Entry 8RIK (electron microscopy, 3.60 A resolution); this record covers chains A and K of the 5 polymer chains in the assembly.

# Chain A
Molecule: Tubulin alpha-1B chain
From: Sus scrofa
UniProt: Q2XVP4 (TBA1B_PIG); numbering as in UniProt (aligned over 1-451)
Chain sequence (451 residues; numbered 1 to 451; the number before each row is that of its first residue):
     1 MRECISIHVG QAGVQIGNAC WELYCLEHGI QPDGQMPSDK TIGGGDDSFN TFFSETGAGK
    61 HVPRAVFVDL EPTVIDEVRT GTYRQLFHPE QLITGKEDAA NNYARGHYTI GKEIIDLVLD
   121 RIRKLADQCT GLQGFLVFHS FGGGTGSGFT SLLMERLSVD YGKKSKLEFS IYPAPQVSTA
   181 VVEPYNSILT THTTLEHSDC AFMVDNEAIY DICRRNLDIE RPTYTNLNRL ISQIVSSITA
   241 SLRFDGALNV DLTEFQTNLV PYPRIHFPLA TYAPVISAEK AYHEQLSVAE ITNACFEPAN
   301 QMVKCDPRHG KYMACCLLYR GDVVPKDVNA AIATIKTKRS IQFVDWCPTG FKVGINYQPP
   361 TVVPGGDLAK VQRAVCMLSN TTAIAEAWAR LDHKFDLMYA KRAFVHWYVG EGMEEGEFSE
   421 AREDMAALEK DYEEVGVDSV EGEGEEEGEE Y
Not modelled in the structure: 38-46, 438-451
Ion coordination: Mg2+: Glu71 (together with GTP)
Residues lining bound ligands: GTP (guanosine-5'-triphosphate): Gly10, Gln11, Ala12, Gln15, Ile16, Glu71, Asp98, Ala99, Ala100, Asn101, Ser140, Phe141, Gly143, Gly144, Thr145, Gly146, Ile171, Thr179, Glu183, Asn206, Tyr224, Leu227, Asn228
UniProt features mapped onto this chain:
  - motif: Met1 to Cys4 (MREC motif)
  - active site: Glu254
  - binding site (GTP): Gly10, Gln11, Ala12, Gln15, Glu71, Ala99, Ser140, Gly143, Gly144, Thr145, Gly146, Thr179, Glu183, Asn206, Tyr224, Asn228, Leu252
  - binding site (Mg(2+)): Glu71
  - site: Tyr451 (Involved in polymerization)
  - modified residue: Lys40 (N6,N6,N6-trimethyllysine), Ser48 (Phosphoserine), Ser232 (Phosphoserine), Tyr282 (3'-nitrotyrosine), Arg339 (Omega-N-methylarginine), Ser439 (Phosphoserine), Glu443 (5-glutamyl polyglutamate), Glu445 (5-glutamyl polyglutamate), Tyr451 (3'-nitrotyrosine)
  - cross-link (Glycyl lysine isopeptide (Lys-Gly)): Lys326 (interchain with G-Cter in ubiquitin), Lys370 (interchain with G-Cter in ubiquitin)

# Chain K
Molecule: Kinesin-1 heavy chain
From: Homo sapiens
UniProt: P33176 (KINH_HUMAN); residues 1-963 here = UniProt positions 1-963
Chain sequence (963 residues; each row starts with the number of its first residue):
     1 MADLAECNIK VMCRFRPLNE SEVNRGDKYI AKFQGEDTVV IASKPYAFDR VFQSSTSQEQ
    61 VYNDCAKKIV KDVLEGYNGT IFAYGQTSSG KTHTMEGKLH DPEGMGIIPR IVQDIFNYIY
   121 SMDENLEFHI KVSYFEIYLD KIRDLLDVSK TNLSVHEDKN RVPYVKGCTE RFVCSPDEVM
   181 DTIDEGKSNR HVAVTNMNEH SSRSHSIFLI NVKQENTQTE QKLSGKLYLV DLAGSEKVSK
   241 TGAEGAVLDE AKNINKSLSA LGNVISALAE GSTYVPYRDS KMTRILQDSL GGNCRTTIVI
   301 CCSPSSYNES ETKSTLLFGQ RAKTIKNTVC VNVELTAEQW KKKYEKEKEK NKILRNTIQW
   361 LENELNRWRN GETVPIDEQF DKEKANLEAF TVDKDITLTN DKPATAIGVI GNFTDAERRK
   421 CEEEIAKLYK QLDDKDEEIN QQSQLVEKLK TQMLDQEELL ASTRRDQDNM QAELNRLQAE
   481 NDASKEEVKE VLQALEELAV NYDQKSQEVE DKTKEYELLS DELNQKSATL ASIDAELQKL
   541 KEMTNHQKKR AAEMMASLLK DLAEIGIAVG NNDVKQPEGT GMIDEEFTVA RLYISKMKSE
   601 VKTMVKRCKQ LESTQTESNK KMEENEKELA ACQLRISQHE AKIKSLTEYL QNVEQKKRQL
   661 EESVDALSEE LVQLRAQEKV HEMEKEHLNK VQTANEVKQA VEQQIQSHRE THQKQISSLR
   721 DEVEAKAKLI TDLQDQNQKM MLEQERLRVE HEKLKATDQE KSRKLHELTV MQDRREQARQ
   781 DLKGLEETVA KELQTLHNLR KLFVQDLATR VKKSAEIDSD DTGGSAAQKQ KISFLENNLE
   841 QLTKVHKQLV RDNADLRCEL PKLEKRLRAT AERVKALESA LKEAKENASR DRKRYQQEVD
   901 RIKEAVRSKN MARRGHSAQI AKPIRPGQHP AASPTHPSAI RGGGAFVQNS QPVAVRGGGG
   961 KQV
Not modelled in the structure: 1-7, 195-198, 324-963
Residues lining bound ligands: ADP (adenosine-5'-diphosphate): Arg14, Phe15, Arg16, Pro17, Gln58, Gln86, Thr87, Ser88, Ser89, Gly90, Lys91, Thr92, His93
UniProt features mapped onto this chain:
  - binding site (ATP): Gly85 to Thr92
  - modified residue: Ala2 (N-acetylalanine), Ser933 (Phosphoserine), Arg956 (Omega-N-methylarginine)
  - cross-link: Lys213 (Glycyl lysine isopeptide (Lys-Gly) (interchain with G-Cter in SUMO2))

# Interface between chain A and chain K
Contacting residue pairs (21):
  Tyr108(A) with Val238(K), hydrophobic; Gly242(K); Ala243(K), hydrogen bond (side chain-backbone)
  Lys112(A) with Glu244(K), salt bridge
  Arg402(A) with Asn263(K); Arg321(K)
  Val409(A) with Asn255(K)
  Gly410(A) with Lys252(K)
  Glu411(A) with Lys252(K), salt bridge
  Gly412(A) with Glu236(K); Val238(K), hydrogen bond (backbone-backbone); Lys252(K); Asn255(K)
  Glu414(A) with Ser235(K); Glu236(K); Lys237(K), salt bridge; Ser314(K), hydrogen bond
  Glu415(A) with Ser259(K)
  Gly416(A) with Leu317(K)
  Glu417(A) with Lys237(K), salt bridge
  Ser419(A) with Leu317(K)
Other interface residues (no listed pair), chain A (16 interface residues in all): His107, Thr109, His406, Met413
Other interface residues (no listed pair), chain K (16 interface residues in all): Ser239, Lys256

# Overview
The chain A/chain K interface involves 16 residues from each chain, with 3 hydrogen bonds and 4 salt bridges.
Among the polar pairs are Lys112(A)-Glu244(K), Glu411(A)-Lys252(K) and Glu414(A)-Lys237(K). Chain A binds GTP.
Chain K binds ADP.
Chain A is Tubulin alpha-1B chain (Sus scrofa) and chain K is Kinesin-1 heavy chain (Homo sapiens); the
structure, Microtubule-associated kinesin-1 tail complex bound to ADP, single-headed state, was determined by
electron microscopy, deposited together with 8RHB, 8RHH and 8RIZ.
